4MC2 - chains A and B; structure by X-ray diffraction, 1.56 A resolution.

== Chain A (and B) ==
Molecule: Protease
Organism: Human immunodeficiency virus 1
Notes: EC 3.4.23.16; chain B of this document is another copy of the same molecule, construct and numbering; everything in this record applies to it too
Reference sequence: P0C6F2 (POL_HV1LW); residues 1-99 here correspond to UniProt positions 489-587 (UniProt number = residue number + 488)
Chain sequence (99 residues; row label = number of the first residue in the row):
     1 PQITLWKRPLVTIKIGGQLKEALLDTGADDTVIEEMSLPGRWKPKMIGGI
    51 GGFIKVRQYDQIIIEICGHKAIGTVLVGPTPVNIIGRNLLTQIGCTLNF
Sequence notes: engineered mutation K7 (Gln495 in P0C6F2), I33 (Leu521 in P0C6F2), I63 (Leu551 in P0C6F2)
Ligand contacts: 525 ((3S)-tetrahydrofuran-3-yl {(2S,3R)-4-[(4R)-4-tert-butyl-7-fluoro-1,1-dioxido-4,5-dihydro-1,2-benzothiazepin-2(3H)-yl]-3-hydroxy-1-phenylbutan-2-yl}carbamate): R8, L23, D25, G27, A28, D29, D30, V32, I47, G48, G49, I50, P81, V82, I84
Swiss-Prot annotation at these positions:
  - region (Dimerization of protease): P1 to L5, G49 to K55, N88 to F99
  - active site: D25 (For protease activity)
  - site: F99 (Cleavage)

== How chain A and chain B interact ==
Pairs across the interface (100):
  P1(A) - L97(B)
  P1(A) - N98(B)
  P1(A) - F99(B)  hydrogen bond (backbone-backbone)
  Q2(A) - T96(B)
  Q2(A) - L97(B)
  Q2(A) - N98(B)  hydrogen bond
  I3(A) - T96(B)
  I3(A) - L97(B)  hydrogen bond (backbone-backbone)
  I3(A) - F99(B)  hydrophobic
  L5(A) - T26(B)
  L5(A) - R87(B)  hydrogen bond (backbone-side chain)
  L5(A) - L90(B)  hydrophobic
  L5(A) - T91(B)
  L5(A) - C95(B)
  W6(A) - R87(B)  hydrogen bond (backbone-side chain)
  W6(A) - T91(B)
  K7(A) - R87(B)
  R8(A) - D29(B)  salt bridge
  R8(A) - R87(B)
  P9(A) - T26(B)
  P9(A) - R87(B)
  L23(A) - G27(B)
  L24(A) - T26(B)  hydrogen bond (backbone-side chain)
  L24(A) - L97(B)  hydrophobic
  D25(A) - D25(B)
  D25(A) - T26(B)
  D25(A) - G27(B)  hydrogen bond (side chain-backbone)
  T26(A) - L5(B)
  T26(A) - P9(B)
  T26(A) - L24(B)  hydrogen bond (side chain-backbone)
  T26(A) - D25(B)
  T26(A) - T26(B)  hydrogen bond (side chain-backbone)
  T26(A) - L97(B)
  G27(A) - L23(B)
  G27(A) - D25(B)  hydrogen bond (backbone-side chain)
  D29(A) - R8(B)  salt bridge
  G49(A) - I50(B)
  G49(A) - P81(B)
  I50(A) - I47(B)  hydrophobic
  I50(A) - G49(B)
  I50(A) - I50(B)  hydrogen bond (backbone-backbone)
  I50(A) - G51(B)  hydrogen bond (backbone-backbone)
  I50(A) - G52(B)
  I50(A) - I54(B)  hydrophobic
  I50(A) - T80(B)
  I50(A) - I84(B)  hydrophobic
  G51(A) - G51(B)
  G51(A) - I54(B)
  I54(A) - I50(B)
  C67(A) - F99(B)  hydrophobic
  H69(A) - F99(B)
  T80(A) - I50(B)
  P81(A) - G49(B)
  P81(A) - I50(B)
  I84(A) - I50(B)  hydrophobic
  R87(A) - L5(B)  hydrogen bond (side chain-backbone)
  R87(A) - W6(B)  hydrogen bond (side chain-backbone)
  R87(A) - K7(B)
  R87(A) - R8(B)
  R87(A) - P9(B)
  L90(A) - L5(B)  hydrophobic
  T91(A) - L5(B)
  T91(A) - W6(B)
  Q92(A) - W6(B)
  I93(A) - F99(B)
  G94(A) - N98(B)
  G94(A) - F99(B)
  C95(A) - L5(B)
  C95(A) - L97(B)  hydrophobic
  C95(A) - N98(B)
  C95(A) - F99(B)  hydrophobic
  T96(A) - Q2(B)
  T96(A) - I3(B)
  T96(A) - T4(B)
  T96(A) - T96(B)
  T96(A) - L97(B)
  T96(A) - N98(B)  hydrogen bond (backbone-backbone)
  L97(A) - P1(B)
  L97(A) - Q2(B)
  L97(A) - I3(B)  hydrogen bond (backbone-backbone)
  L97(A) - P9(B)  hydrophobic
  L97(A) - L24(B)  hydrophobic
  L97(A) - T26(B)
  L97(A) - C95(B)  hydrophobic
  L97(A) - T96(B)
  L97(A) - L97(B)  hydrophobic
  N98(A) - P1(B)
  N98(A) - Q2(B)  hydrogen bond
  N98(A) - G94(B)
  N98(A) - C95(B)
  N98(A) - T96(B)  hydrogen bond (backbone-backbone)
  N98(A) - N98(B)  hydrogen bond
  F99(A) - P1(B)  hydrogen bond (backbone-backbone)
  F99(A) - I3(B)  hydrophobic
  F99(A) - L24(B)  hydrophobic
  F99(A) - C67(B)  hydrophobic
  F99(A) - H69(B)
  F99(A) - I93(B)
  F99(A) - G94(B)
  F99(A) - C95(B)  hydrophobic
Also at the interface, not in a pair above, chain A (40 interface residues in all): T4, V32, I47, G48, G52, P79
Also at the interface, not in a pair above, chain B (38 interface residues in all): V32, G48

== Overview ==
40 residues of chain A face 38 of chain B across their interface; the contacts include 20 hydrogen bonds and 2
salt bridges. Polar contacts include R8(A)-D29(B), Q2(A)-N98(B) and L5(A)-R87(B). Chain A binds compound 525.
From UniProt: active-site residue D25(A) on chain A.
Chain A and chain B are both Protease (Human immunodeficiency virus 1); the structure, HIV protease in complex
with SA525P, was determined by X-ray diffraction together with 4MC1, 4MC6 and 4MC9 from the same study.
